Entry 3UZS (X-ray diffraction, 4.52 A resolution (low resolution: residue-level contacts below are approximate; hydrogen-bond / salt-bridge calls are withheld)); this record covers chains B and G of the 4 polymer chains in the assembly.

== Chain B ==
Name: Guanine nucleotide-binding protein G(I)/G(S)/G(T) subunit beta-1
Source organism: Bos taurus
Reference sequence: P62871 (GBB1_BOVIN); numbering as in UniProt (aligned over 1-340)
Sequence (340 residues; row label = number of the first residue in the row):
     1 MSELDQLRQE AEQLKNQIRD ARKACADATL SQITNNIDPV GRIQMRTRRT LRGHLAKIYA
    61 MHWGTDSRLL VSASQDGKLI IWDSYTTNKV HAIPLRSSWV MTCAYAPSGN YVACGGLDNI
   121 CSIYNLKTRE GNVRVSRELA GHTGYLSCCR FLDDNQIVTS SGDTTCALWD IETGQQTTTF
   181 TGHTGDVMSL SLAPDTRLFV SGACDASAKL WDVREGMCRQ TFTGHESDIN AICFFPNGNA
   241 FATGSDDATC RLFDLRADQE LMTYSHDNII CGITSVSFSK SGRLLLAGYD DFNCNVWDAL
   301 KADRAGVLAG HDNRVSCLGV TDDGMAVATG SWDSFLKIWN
Unresolved in the structure: 1
Swiss-Prot annotation at these positions:
  - modified residue: Ser2 (N-acetylserine), His266 (Phosphohistidine)

== Chain G ==
Name: Guanine nucleotide-binding protein G(I)/G(S)/G(O) subunit gamma-2
Source organism: Bos taurus
Reference sequence: P63212 (GBG2_BOVIN); residues 1-67 here = UniProt positions 1-67
Sequence (74 residues; each row starts with the number of its first residue; numbers below 1 keep their minus sign (His-5 is residue -5)):
    -5 HHHHHHMASN NTASIAQARK LVEQLKMEAN IDRIKVSKAA ADLMAYCEAH AKEDPLLTPV
    55 PASENPFREK KFFC
Unresolved in the structure: -5 to 1
Differences from the reference sequence: expression tag (-5 to 0, 68)
Modified positions: Cys68 (o-methylcysteine; CMT)
Swiss-Prot annotation at these positions:
  - modified residue: Ala2 (N-acetylalanine)

== How chain B and chain G interact ==
Residue-residue contacts (62; chain B residue first):
  Glu3(B) with Arg13(G)
  Leu4(B) with Ile9(G)
  Leu7(B) with Ala12(G); Arg13(G); Val16(G)
  Leu14(B) with Leu19(G)
  Ile18(B) with Leu19(G); Ala23(G); Arg27(G)
  Ala21(B) with Arg27(G)
  Ala24(B) with Lys29(G)
  Cys25(B) with Arg27(G); Lys29(G)
  Ala26(B) with Val30(G)
  Ala28(B) with Val30(G)
  Ile33(B) with Ala34(G)
  Ile43(B) with Leu50(G)
  Met45(B) with Leu50(G)
  Arg48(B) with Arg62(G)
  Arg49(B) with Phe61(G)
  Ser84(B) with Phe61(G)
  Tyr85(B) with Pro60(G); Phe61(G)
  Thr181(B) with Lys14(G)
  Met217(B) with Met21(G)
  Cys218(B) with Gln18(G)
  Arg219(B) with Glu22(G)
  Gln220(B) with Glu22(G); Ile25(G)
  Thr221(B) with Glu22(G)
  Phe235(B) with Tyr40(G); Cys41(G)
  Pro236(B) with Tyr40(G)
  Asn237(B) with Leu37(G); Tyr40(G)
  Ala240(B) with Leu37(G)
  Asp254(B) with Ala33(G); Leu37(G)
  Arg256(B) with Asp26(G); Arg27(G); Ile28(G); Asp36(G)
  Ala257(B) with Ile28(G)
  Asp258(B) with Ile25(G)
  Ser279(B) with Asp48(G); Leu50(G)
  Lys280(B) with Glu47(G)
  Ser281(B) with Cys41(G); His44(G); Asp48(G); Leu51(G)
  Gly282(B) with Cys41(G)
  Arg283(B) with Cys41(G)
  Leu284(B) with Leu50(G); Leu51(G)
  Asp323(B) with Pro49(G)
  Gly324(B) with Pro49(G); Leu50(G)
  Met325(B) with Leu50(G); Asn59(G)
  Ala326(B) with Phe61(G)
  Asn340(B) with Asn59(G)
Other interface residues (no listed pair), chain B (47 interface residues in all): Ala11, Arg22, Thr29, Asn239, Gln259
Other interface residues (no listed pair), chain G (38 interface residues in all): Asn5, Ser8, Met38, Ala45, Glu58, Phe67

== Summary ==
47 residues of chain B and 38 residues of chain G are in contact.
Chain B is Guanine nucleotide-binding protein G(I)/G(S)/G(T) subunit beta-1 and chain G is Guanine
nucleotide-binding protein G(I)/G(S)/G(O) subunit gamma-2, both from Bos taurus; the structure, Structure of
the C13.28 RNA Aptamer Bound to the G Protein-Coupled Receptor Kinase 2-Heterotrimeric G Protein ..., was
determined by X-ray diffraction together with 3UZT from the same study.
